3U3U - chain C; structure by X-ray diffraction, 2.50 A resolution.

Chain C:
Molecule: Tablysin 15
Organism: Tabanus yao
UniProt: F8QQG5 (F8QQG5_9DIPT); residues 1-232 here correspond to UniProt positions 24-255 (UniProt number = residue number + 23)
Amino-acid sequence (233 residues; numbered 0 to 232; the number before each row is that of its first residue; numbering starts at 0):
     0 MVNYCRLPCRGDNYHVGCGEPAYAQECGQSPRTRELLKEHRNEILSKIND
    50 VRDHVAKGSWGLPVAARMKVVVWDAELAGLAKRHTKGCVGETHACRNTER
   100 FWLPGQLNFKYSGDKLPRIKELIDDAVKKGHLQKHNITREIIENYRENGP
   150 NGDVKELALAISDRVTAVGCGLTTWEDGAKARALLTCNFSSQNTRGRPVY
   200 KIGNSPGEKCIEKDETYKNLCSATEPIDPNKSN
Disordered / not traced: 0
Sequence notes: expression tag (0); conflict E142 (Gly165 in F8QQG5), E175 (Gln198 in F8QQG5), S221 (Pro244 in F8QQG5)
Disulfide bonds: C4-C17, C8-C94, C26-C87, C169-C186, C209-C220
Bound ions: praseodymium ion: E34 (together with citric acid)
Residues lining bound ligands: EAH ((5S,7E,9E,11Z,14Z)-5-hydroxyicosa-7,9,11,14-tetraenoic acid): I43, K46, I47, D49, V50, H53, W59, L106, F108, I122, A125, V126, G129, H130, K133, E155, L156, A159, L184, C186
Swiss-Prot annotation at these positions:
  - motif: R9 to D11 (Cell attachment site)
  - binding site (leukotriene E4): W59, H130, K133
From the paper describing this entry:
  - binding site for EAH: H53, W59, H130, K133
  - conformationally variable residues (loop rearrangement): W59

Overview:
Ligands of chain C: compound EAH. Curated annotation (UniProt) lists 3 leukotriene E4-binding residues. From
the paper: a binding site for EAH at H53, W59 and H130 among others; conformational variability at W59.
Chain C is Tablysin 15 (Tabanus yao); the structure, Crystal structure of the tablysin-15-leukotriene E4
complex, was determined by X-ray diffraction (same publication as 3U3L and 3U3N).
